7OTQ - chains F and I of the 11 polymer chains in the assembly; structure by electron microscopy, 4.80 A resolution (low resolution: residue-level contacts below are approximate; hydrogen-bond / salt-bridge calls are withheld).

# Chain F
Molecule: Histone H4
Source organism: Xenopus laevis
UniProt: P62799 (H4_XENLA); residues 0-102 here correspond to UniProt positions 1-103 (UniProt number = residue number + 1)
Sequence (103 residues; row label = number of the first residue in the row; numbering starts at 0):
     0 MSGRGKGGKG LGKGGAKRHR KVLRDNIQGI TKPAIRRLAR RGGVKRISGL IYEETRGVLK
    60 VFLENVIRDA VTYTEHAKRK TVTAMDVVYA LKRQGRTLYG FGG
Disordered / not traced: 0-24
Curated features (UniProtKB/Swiss-Prot):
  - DNA-binding region: Lys16 to Lys20
  - modified residue: Ser1 (N-acetylserine), Arg3 (Asymmetric dimethylarginine), Lys5 (N6-(2-hydroxyisobutyryl)lysine), Lys8 (N6-(2-hydroxyisobutyryl)lysine), Lys12 (N6-(2-hydroxyisobutyryl)lysine), Lys16 (N6-(2-hydroxyisobutyryl)lysine), Lys20 (N6,N6,N6-trimethyllysine), Lys31 (N6-(2-hydroxyisobutyryl)lysine), Lys44 (N6-(2-hydroxyisobutyryl)lysine), Ser47 (Phosphoserine), Tyr51 (Phosphotyrosine), Lys59 (N6-(2-hydroxyisobutyryl)lysine), Lys77 (N6-(2-hydroxyisobutyryl)lysine), Lys79 (N6-(2-hydroxyisobutyryl)lysine), Tyr88 (Phosphotyrosine), Lys91 (N6-(2-hydroxyisobutyryl)lysine)
  - cross-link (Glycyl lysine isopeptide (Lys-Gly)): Lys31 (interchain with G-Cter in UFM1), Lys91 (interchain with G-Cter in ubiquitin)

# Chain I
Molecule: DNA (149-MER) Widom 601 sequence
Sequence (160 nucleotides; each row starts with the number of its first residue; numbers below 1 keep their minus sign (DT-83 is residue -83)):
   -83 TCTAGGTGAC CATCAGAATC CCGGTGCCGA GGCCGCTCAA TTGGTCGTAG ACAGCTCTAG
   -23 CACCGCTTAA ACGCACGTAC GCGCTGTCCC CCGCGTTTTA ACCGCCAAGG GGATTACTCC
    37 CTAGTCTCCA GGCACGTGTC AGATATATAC ATCGATAGGC
Disordered / not traced: -83 to -73

# Interface between chain F and chain I
Pairs across the interface - 13 pairs, chain F then chain I:
  Arg35(F) - DC8(I)
  Arg39(F) - DG9(I)
  Arg45(F) - DC7(I)
  Arg45(F) - DC8(I)
  Ile46(F) - DC7(I)
  Ile46(F) - DC8(I)
  Ser47(F) - DC7(I)
  Gly48(F) - DC7(I)
  Arg78(F) - DG28(I)
  Lys79(F) - DG27(I)
  Lys79(F) - DG28(I)
  Thr80(F) - DG27(I)
  Thr80(F) - DG28(I)
Interface residues without a listed pair, chain F (10 interface residues in all): Lys44

# In short
10 residues of chain F face 5 of chain I across their interface. From UniProt: a DNA-binding region on chain
F.
Here chain F is Histone H4 (Xenopus laevis) and chain I is DNA (149-MER) Widom 601 sequence. Entry 7OTQ
(Cryo-EM structure of ALC1/CHD1L bound to a PARylated nucleosome) was determined by electron microscopy.
